PDB entry 4N3S | X-ray diffraction, 1.83 A resolution | chain A

== Chain A ==
Name: Eukaryotic translation initiation factor 5B
Source organism: Saccharomyces cerevisiae
UniProt: P39730 (IF2P_YEAST); numbering as in UniProt (aligned over 399-852)
Sequence (457 residues; each row starts with the number of its first residue):
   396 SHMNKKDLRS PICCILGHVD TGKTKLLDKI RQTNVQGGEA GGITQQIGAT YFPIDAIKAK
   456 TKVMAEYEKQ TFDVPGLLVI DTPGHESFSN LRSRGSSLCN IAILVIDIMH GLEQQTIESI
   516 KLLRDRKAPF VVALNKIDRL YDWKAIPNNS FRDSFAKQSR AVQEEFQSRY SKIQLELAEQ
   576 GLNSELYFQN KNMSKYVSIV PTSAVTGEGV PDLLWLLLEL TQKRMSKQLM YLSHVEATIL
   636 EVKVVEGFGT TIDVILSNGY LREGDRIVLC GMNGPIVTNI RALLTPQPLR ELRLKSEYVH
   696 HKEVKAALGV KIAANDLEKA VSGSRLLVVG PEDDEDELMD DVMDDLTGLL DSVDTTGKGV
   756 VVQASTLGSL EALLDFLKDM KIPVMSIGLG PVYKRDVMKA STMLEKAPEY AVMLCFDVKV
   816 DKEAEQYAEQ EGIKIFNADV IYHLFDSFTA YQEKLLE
Disordered / not traced: 396-400, 414-419, 431-435
Construct notes: expression tag (396-398)
UniProt features mapped onto this chain:
  - region: G412 to T419 (G1), G437 to Q441 (G2), D476 to G479 (G3), N530 to D533 (G4), S598 to V600 (G5)
  - binding site (GTP): D415 to K420, Q431, G437 to T439, N530 to D533, A599, V600
  - binding site (K(+)): D415, G437
  - binding site (Na(+)): D415, G437
  - binding site (Mg(2+)): T419, T439
  - modified residue: S405 (Phosphoserine)
  - mutagenesis: T439 (T439A: Impairs the GTPase activity, but not the ribosome joining function), G479 (G479A: Reduces GTP binding and impairs subunit joining and ribosome-dependent GTP hydrolysis), H480 (H480E: Impairs the GTPase activity, but not the ribosome joining function)
What the authors report for this chain:
  - contacts within the chain: S484-G763 (backbone contact), R487-E766 (salt bridge), R487-D770 (salt bridge), R489-D740 (salt bridge)
  - conformationally variable residues (helix shift, loop rearrangement): Q427 to G443, D476 to S492, S484 to L493
  - mutagenesis - G479A: decreased binding to GTP (citing earlier work)
  - mutagenesis - H505Y: decreased binding to ribosome (citing earlier work)
  - mutagenesis - G479A: decreased catalytic activity (ribosome-dependent GTP hydrolysis) (citing earlier work)
  - mutagenesis - A444V/G479A: increased catalytic activity (GTP hydrolysis) (citing earlier work)

== In short ==
UniProt lists 16 GTP-binding residues, K+-binding residues D415 and G437, Na+-binding residues D415 and G437
and Mg2+-binding residues T419 and T439. The paper reports that G479A reduces binding to GTP; conformational
variability at Q427, D476 and S484; 3 substitutions were tested in all.
Chain A is Eukaryotic translation initiation factor 5B (Saccharomyces cerevisiae); the structure, Crystal
structure of eukaryotic translation initiation factor eIF5B (399-852) from Saccharomyces cerevisiae, apo form,
was determined by X-ray diffraction together with 4N3G, 4N3N, 4NCF, 4NCL and 4NCN from the same study.
